3JVS - chain A; structure by X-ray diffraction, 1.90 A resolution.

[Chain A]
Molecule: Serine/threonine-protein kinase Chk1
Source organism: Homo sapiens
Notes: EC 2.7.11.1; fragment: kinase domain
UniProtKB: O14757 (CHK1_HUMAN); residue numbers follow UniProt; this construct covers 2-272
Amino-acid sequence (271 residues; numbered 2 to 272; the number before each row is that of its first residue):
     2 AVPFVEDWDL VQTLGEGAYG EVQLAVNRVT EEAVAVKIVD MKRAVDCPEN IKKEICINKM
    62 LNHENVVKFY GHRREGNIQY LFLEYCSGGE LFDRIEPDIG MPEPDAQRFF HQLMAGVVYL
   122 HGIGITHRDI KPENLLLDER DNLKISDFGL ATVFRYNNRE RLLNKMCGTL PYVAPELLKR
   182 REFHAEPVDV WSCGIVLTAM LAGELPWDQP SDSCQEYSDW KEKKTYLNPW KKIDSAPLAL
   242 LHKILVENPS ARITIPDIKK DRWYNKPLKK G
Unresolved in the structure: 18-21, 42-50, 77-78
Swiss-Prot annotation at these positions:
  - active site: D130 (Proton acceptor)
  - binding site (ATP): L15 to V23, K38
  - cross-link: K132 (Glycyl lysine isopeptide (Lys-Gly) (interchain with G-Cter in ubiquitin))
  - mutagenesis: K38 (K38R: Abolishes kinase activity), D130 (D130A: Abolishes kinase activity), K132 (K132R: Strong reduction of chromatin-associated CHK1 ubiquitination)
Ligand contacts: AGY (2-[(4-tert-butyl-3-nitrophenyl)carbonyl]-N-naphthalen-1-ylhydrazinecarboxamide): F93, D94, R95, I96, E97, P98, P133, E134, Y173, A200, G204, E205, L206

[Summary]
Chain A binds compound AGY. Curated annotation (UniProt) lists active-site residue D130, 10 ATP-binding
residues and 3 mutagenesis sites.
Chain A is Serine/threonine-protein kinase Chk1 (Homo sapiens); the structure, Characterization of the Chk1
allosteric inhibitor binding site, was determined by X-ray diffraction, deposited together with 3JVR.
